Entry 2AO6 (X-ray diffraction, 1.89 A resolution); this record covers chains A and B.

[Chain A]
Protein: androgen receptor
Source organism: Homo sapiens
Notes: fragment: ligand binding domain
Reference sequence: P10275 (ANDR_HUMAN); residues 671-919 here = UniProt positions 671-919
Amino-acid sequence (249 residues; each row starts with the number of its first residue):
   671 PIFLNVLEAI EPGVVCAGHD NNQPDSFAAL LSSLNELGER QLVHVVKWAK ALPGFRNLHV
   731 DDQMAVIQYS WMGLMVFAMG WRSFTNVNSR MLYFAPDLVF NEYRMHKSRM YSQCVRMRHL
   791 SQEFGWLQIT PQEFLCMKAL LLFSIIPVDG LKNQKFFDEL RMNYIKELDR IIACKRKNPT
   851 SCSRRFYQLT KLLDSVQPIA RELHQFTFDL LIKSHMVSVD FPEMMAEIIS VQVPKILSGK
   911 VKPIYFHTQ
Not modelled in the structure: 844-849, 919
Small-molecule neighbours: methyltrienolone (R18; (17beta)-17-hydroxy-17-methylestra-4,9,11-trien-3-one): Leu-701, Leu-704, Asn-705, Leu-707, Gly-708, Gln-711, Met-742, Met-745, Val-746, Met-749, Arg-752, Phe-764, Met-780, Met-787, Leu-873, Phe-876, Thr-877, Leu-880, Phe-891, Met-895
Curated features (UniProtKB/Swiss-Prot):
  - natural variant: Val-685 (V685I: In AIS), Leu-701 (L701M: In AIS), Ser-703 (S703A: In AIS), Val-716 (V716M: In prostate cancer), Arg-752 (W752R: In AIS; this construct carries the variant), Phe-813 (L813F: In AIS; this construct carries the variant), Ile-842 (I842S: In PAIS), Arg-855 (R855K: In PAIS), Leu-881 (L881Q: In prostate cancer), Val-887 (M887V: In AIS; this construct carries the variant), Ile-899 (I899T: In AIS)
What the authors report for this chain:
  - mutagenesis - V730I/M734I: increased binding to LXXLL
  - disease-associated variants - V730M: increased binding to LXXLL
  - conformationally variable residues (side-chain flip): Lys-720, Arg-726
  - specificity-determining residues: Val-713
  - mutagenesis - V713I, V713L: decreased binding to androgen receptor (chain A)
  - mutagenesis - V730L/M734V: decreased binding to FXXLF
  - mutagenesis - V730L/M734V: decreased binding to methyltrienolone
  - mutagenesis - V713I, V713L: decreased binding to AR FXXLF
  - mutagenesis - V713I, V713L: decreased binding to coactivator LXXLL

[Chain B]
Protein: 14-mer fragment of Nuclear receptor coactivator 2
Notes: fragment: box 3, residues 740-753
Reference sequence: Q15596 (NCO2_HUMAN); residues 727-740 here correspond to UniProt positions 740-753 (UniProt number = residue number + 13)
Amino-acid sequence (25 residues; numbered 727 to 751; the number before each row is that of its first residue):
   727 KENALLRYLL DKDDGNAALR YLLGA
Not modelled in the structure: 727-740
Sequence notes: insertion (741-751)

[Interface between chain A and chain B]
Pairs across the interface (21; chain A residue first):
  Val-716(A) with Leu-745(B), hydrophobic; Leu-748(B); Leu-749(B), hydrophobic
  Lys-720(A) with Leu-748(B), hydrogen bond (side chain-backbone); Leu-749(B), hydrogen bond (side chain-backbone); Ala-751(B), hydrogen bond (side chain-backbone)
  Arg-726(A) with Leu-749(B), hydrogen bond (side chain-backbone)
  Val-730(A) with Arg-746(B)
  Gln-733(A) with Leu-749(B)
  Met-734(A) with Asn-742(B); Leu-745(B), hydrophobic; Arg-746(B); Leu-749(B), hydrophobic
  Gln-738(A) with Asn-742(B), hydrogen bond; Leu-745(B)
  Met-894(A) with Asn-742(B); Ala-744(B), hydrophobic; Leu-745(B); Leu-748(B), hydrophobic
  Glu-897(A) with Asn-742(B), hydrogen bond
  Ile-898(A) with Asn-742(B)
Interface residues without a listed pair, chain A (13 interface residues in all): Val-713, Phe-725, Ile-737
Interface residues without a listed pair, chain B (10 interface residues in all): Gly-741, Ala-743, Gly-750
Interface features reported in the paper:
  - residue pairs: Val-713(A)/Leu-748(B) (hydrophobic contact), Lys-720(A)/Leu-749(B) (hydrogen bond), Arg-726(A)/Leu-749(B) (hydrogen bond), Val-730(A)/Leu-749(B) (hydrophobic contact), Met-734(A)/Leu-749(B) (hydrophobic contact), Gln-738(A)/Leu-745(B) (hydrophobic contact)
  - interface residues, chain A: Lys-720(A)

[Summary]
The interface between chain A and chain B involves 13 residues on one side and 10 on the other; the contacts
include 6 hydrogen bonds. Among the polar pairs are Lys-720(A)/Leu-748(B), Lys-720(A)/Leu-749(B) and
Lys-720(A)/Ala-751(B). The paper describes hydrophobic contacts between Val-713(A) and Leu-748(B), Val-730(A)
and Leu-749(B) and Met-734(A) and Leu-749(B) among others; hydrogen bonds between Lys-720(A) and Leu-749(B)
and Arg-726(A) and Leu-749(B). The paper reports that V730I/M734I and V730M of chain A increase binding to
LXXLL; the interface residue Lys-720(A); 5 substitutions were tested in all.
Chain A is androgen receptor (Homo sapiens) and chain B is a 14-mer fragment of Nuclear receptor coactivator
2; the structure, Crystal structure of the human androgen receptor ligand binding domain bound with TIF2(iii)
740-753 peptide and ..., was determined by X-ray diffraction, deposited together with 1XOW and 1XQ3.
